Entry 7RXP (X-ray diffraction, 1.76 A resolution); this record covers chains L and A of the 3 polymer chains in the assembly.

== Chain L ==
Protein: Fab1512 light chain
From: Homo sapiens
Amino-acid sequence (219 residues; each row starts with the number of its first residue; a row labelled like 27A-27E holds insertion residues (27A, then the next letters in order)):
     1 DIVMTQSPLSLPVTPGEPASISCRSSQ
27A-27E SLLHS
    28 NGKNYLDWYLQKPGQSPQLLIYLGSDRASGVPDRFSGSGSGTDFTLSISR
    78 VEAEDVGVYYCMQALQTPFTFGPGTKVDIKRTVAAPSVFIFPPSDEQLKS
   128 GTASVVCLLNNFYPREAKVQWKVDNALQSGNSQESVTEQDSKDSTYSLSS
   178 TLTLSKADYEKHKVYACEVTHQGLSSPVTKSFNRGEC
Disulfide bonds: Cys-23/Cys-88, Cys-134/Cys-194

== Chain A ==
Protein: Circumsporozoite protein
From: Plasmodium falciparum (isolate 3D7)
Notes: fragment: C-terminal alpha-TSR domain
Reference sequence: Q7K740 (Q7K740_PLAF7); residues 309-375 here = UniProt positions 309-375
Amino-acid sequence (67 residues; each row starts with the number of its first residue):
   309 EEPSDKHIKEYLNKIQNSLSTEWSPCSVTCGNGIQVRIKPGSANKPKDEL
   359 DYANDIEKKICKMEKCS
Not modelled in the structure: 374-375
Disulfide bonds: Cys-334/Cys-369

== Interface between chain L and chain A ==
Pairs across the interface (7; chain L residue first):
  Tyr-49(L) / Arg-345(A)
  Tyr-49(L) / Lys-347(A)
  Tyr-49(L) / Pro-348(A)
  Tyr-49(L) / Glu-365(A)  hydrogen bond
  Asp-53(L) / Lys-347(A)  salt bridge
  Arg-54(L) / Pro-348(A)
  Ser-56(L) / Pro-348(A)
Other interface residues (no listed pair), chain L (5 interface residues in all): Ala-55
Other interface residues (no listed pair), chain A (5 interface residues in all): Gly-349

== In short ==
Chain L and chain A each contribute 5 residues to their interface; the contacts include 1 hydrogen bond and 1
salt bridge. Polar contacts include Asp-53(L)/Lys-347(A) and Tyr-49(L)/Glu-365(A).
Chain L is Fab1512 light chain (Homo sapiens) and chain A is Circumsporozoite protein (Plasmodium falciparum
(isolate 3D7)); the structure, Fab1512 in complex with the C-terminal alpha-TSR domain of P. falciparum, was
determined by X-ray diffraction, deposited together with 7RXI.
